8K8C - chains A and D of the 4 polymer chains in the assembly; structure by X-ray diffraction, 2.06 A resolution.

== Chain A ==
Name: CCAAT/enhancer-binding protein alpha
From: Homo sapiens
UniProtKB: P49715 (CEBPA_HUMAN); residue numbers follow UniProt; this construct covers 281-340
Amino-acid sequence (61 residues; row label = number of the first residue in the row):
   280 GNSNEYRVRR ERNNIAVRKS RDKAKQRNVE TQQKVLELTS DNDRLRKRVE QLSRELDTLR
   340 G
Not modelled in the structure: 280
Construct notes: expression tag (280)
Swiss-Prot annotation at these positions:
  - DNA-binding region: Tyr-285 to Arg-300
  - region: Arg-286 to Lys-313 (Basic motif)
  - natural variant: Gln-312 (Q312QK: In AML)
From the paper describing this entry:
  - mutagenesis - D320E (5-fold): increased binding to the 13-nt DNA strand

== Chain D ==
Molecule: 13-nt DNA strand
Sequence (13 nucleotides; each row starts with the number of its first residue):
     1 CATTACGTAA TGT

== Interface between chain A and chain D ==
Pairs across the interface - 16 pairs, chain A then chain D:
  Tyr-285(A) with DA9(D), hydrogen bond to the phosphate
  Arg-286(A) with DT8(D), salt bridge to the phosphate
  Arg-289(A) with DT8(D), salt bridge to the phosphate; DA9(D), hydrogen bond to the base
  Asn-292(A) with DT8(D), base contact; DA9(D), hydrogen bond to the base; DA10(D), base contact
  Asn-293(A) with DG7(D), sugar contact; DT8(D), hydrogen bond to the phosphate
  Val-296(A) with DT8(D), base contact; DA9(D), base contact
  Arg-297(A) with DG7(D), salt bridge to the phosphate
  Arg-300(A) with DC6(D), base contact; DG7(D), hydrogen bond to the base; DT8(D), base contact
  Lys-304(A) with DA5(D), salt bridge to the phosphate

== In short ==
9 residues of chain A face 6 of chain D across their interface; the contacts include 5 hydrogen bonds and 4
salt bridges. Among the polar pairs are Arg-289(A)/DA9(D), Asn-292(A)/DA9(D) and Arg-300(A)/DG7(D). The paper
reports that D320E of chain A increases binding to the 13-nt DNA strand.
Chain A is CCAAT/enhancer-binding protein alpha (Homo sapiens) and chain D is a 13-nt DNA strand; the
structure, Crystal structure of C/EBPalpha BZIP domain bound to a high affinity DNA, was determined by X-ray
diffraction (same publication as 8K86, 8K89, 8K8A and 8K8D).
